Entry 6BBW (X-ray diffraction, 1.80 A resolution); this record covers chain A.

Chain A:
Name: Major pilin backbone protein T-antigen, T3.2.
Organism: Streptococcus pyogenes
Reference sequence: A0A096ZHB0 (A0A096ZHB0_STRPY); residue numbers follow UniProt; this construct covers 1-282
Chain sequence (282 residues; numbered 1 to 282; the number before each row is that of its first residue):
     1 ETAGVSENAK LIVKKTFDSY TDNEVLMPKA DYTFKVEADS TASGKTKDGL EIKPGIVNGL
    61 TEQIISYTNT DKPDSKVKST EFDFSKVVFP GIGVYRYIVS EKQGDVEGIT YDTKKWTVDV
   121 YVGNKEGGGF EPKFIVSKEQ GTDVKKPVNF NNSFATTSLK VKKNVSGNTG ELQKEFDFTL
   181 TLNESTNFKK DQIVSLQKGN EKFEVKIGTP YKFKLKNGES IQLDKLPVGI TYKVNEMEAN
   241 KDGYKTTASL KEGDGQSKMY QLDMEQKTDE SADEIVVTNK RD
Not modelled in the structure: 1-2
Covalent attachments: covalent link Lys-15/Asn-152, Lys-163/Asn-279
Ion coordination: Ca2+: Glu-252, Asp-269, Ser-271, Asp-273

Overview:
Glu-252, Asp-269, Ser-271 and Asp-273 coordinate Ca2+.
Chain A is Major pilin backbone protein T-antigen, T3.2. (Streptococcus pyogenes); the structure, Structure of
the major pilin protein (T3.2) from Streptococcus pyogenes serotype GAS13637, was determined by X-ray
diffraction together with 6N0A and 6BBT from the same study.
